3U9S - chains D and J of the 12 polymer chains in the assembly; structure by X-ray diffraction, 3.50 A resolution.

[Chain D (and J)]
Protein: Methylcrotonyl-CoA carboxylase, beta-subunit
From: Pseudomonas aeruginosa
Notes: EC 6.4.1.4; chain J of this document is another copy of the same molecule, construct and numbering; everything in this record applies to it too
Reference sequence: Q9I297 (Q9I297_PSEAE); the author numbering skips numbers that UniProt does not, so the offset changes along the chain: 28-109 = UniProt 1-82; 111-563 = UniProt 83-535
Amino-acid sequence (555 residues; each row starts with the number of its first residue; note: 1 number in that range is skipped by the numbering (no residue carries it; nothing is unmodelled there)):
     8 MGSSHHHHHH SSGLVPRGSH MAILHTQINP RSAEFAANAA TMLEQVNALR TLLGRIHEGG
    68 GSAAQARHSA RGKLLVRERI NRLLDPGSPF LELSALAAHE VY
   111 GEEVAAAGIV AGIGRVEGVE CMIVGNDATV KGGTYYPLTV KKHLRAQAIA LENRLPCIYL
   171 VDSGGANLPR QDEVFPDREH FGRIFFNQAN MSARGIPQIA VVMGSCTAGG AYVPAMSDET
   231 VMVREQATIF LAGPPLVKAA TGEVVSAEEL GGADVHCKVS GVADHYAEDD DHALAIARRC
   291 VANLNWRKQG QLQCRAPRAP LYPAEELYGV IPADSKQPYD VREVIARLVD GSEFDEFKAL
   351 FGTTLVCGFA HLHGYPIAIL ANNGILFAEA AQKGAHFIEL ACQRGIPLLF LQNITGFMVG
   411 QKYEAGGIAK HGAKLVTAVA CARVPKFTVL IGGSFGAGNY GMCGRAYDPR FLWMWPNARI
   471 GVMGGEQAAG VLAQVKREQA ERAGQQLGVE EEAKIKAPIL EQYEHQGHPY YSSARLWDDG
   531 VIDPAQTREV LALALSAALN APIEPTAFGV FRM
Not modelled in the structure: 8-25
Construct notes: expression tag (8-27)
Residues lining bound ligands:
  - coenzyme A (COA), molecule 1: R74, R78, K141, G142, T144, G174, G175, A176, N177, L178, P179, S215, T217, A218, G219, P245
  - coenzyme A (COA), molecule 2: V472, M473, V481, L482, V485, K486, Q489, R492

[How chain D and chain J interact]
Pairs across the interface - 176 pairs, chain D then chain J:
  R78(D) with R492(J)
  K151(D) with D187(J), salt bridge
  L178(D) with A478(J), hydrophobic; Y513(J), hydrogen bond (backbone-side chain)
  P179(D) with L482(J), hydrophobic; Q512(J), hydrogen bond (backbone-side chain)
  Q181(D) with G471(J); V472(J), hydrogen bond (side chain-backbone); Y513(J)
  D182(D) with Q516(J); Y521(J), hydrogen bond; W527(J)
  F185(D) with G446(J); N449(J); Y450(J), hydrogen bond (backbone-side chain); G471(J); V472(J)
  P186(D) with R455(J); W527(J), hydrophobic
  D187(D) with K151(J), salt bridge; R455(J); R525(J); W527(J), hydrogen bond
  R188(D) with R455(J); A456(J); D458(J), salt bridge
  F191(D) with Y450(J), hydrogen bond (backbone-side chain)
  G192(D) with Y450(J); A456(J); Y457(J), hydrogen bond (backbone-side chain)
  R193(D) with A456(J), hydrogen bond (side chain-backbone); D458(J), salt bridge
  F195(D) with Y457(J)
  F196(D) with A430(J); A456(J); Y457(J), hydrophobic
  A199(D) with T427(J); C431(J); G559(J)
  N200(D) with A430(J)
  S202(D) with V560(J), hydrogen bond (side chain-backbone)
  A203(D) with A557(J); F558(J); G559(J)
  Y222(D) with F407(J); G422(J); A423(J); V426(J), hydrophobic; A447(J)
  P224(D) with R562(J)
  A225(D) with A423(J), hydrophobic; R562(J), hydrogen bond (backbone-side chain)
  M226(D) with A423(J), hydrophobic; V426(J), hydrophobic; T427(J)
  S227(D) with R562(J), hydrogen bond (backbone-side chain)
  D228(D) with V560(J)
  T230(D) with R562(J)
  F240(D) with E414(J)
  L241(D) with F407(J), hydrophobic; E414(J), hydrogen bond (backbone-side chain); I418(J), hydrophobic
  A242(D) with V409(J), hydrophobic
  P245(D) with V481(J), hydrophobic
  L246(D) with V409(J), hydrophobic; M473(J), hydrophobic; V481(J)
  V247(D) with V409(J), hydrophobic; G410(J)
  A250(D) with V409(J), hydrophobic
  E253(D) with V409(J); G410(J); Q411(J), hydrogen bond (side chain-backbone)
  V255(D) with Q411(J)
  L260(D) with G410(J); Q411(J); E414(J)
  V265(D) with A415(J), hydrophobic
  H266(D) with E414(J)
  V269(D) with A415(J)
  S270(D) with A415(J); K420(J), hydrogen bond (backbone-side chain)
  G271(D) with K420(J); R562(J)
  V272(D) with A419(J), hydrophobic; K420(J)
  D274(D) with R562(J), salt bridge
  F407(D) with Y222(J)
  V409(D) with A242(J), hydrophobic; V247(J), hydrophobic; A250(J), hydrophobic
  G410(D) with V247(J); E253(J); L260(J)
  Q411(D) with E253(J); V255(J); E259(J); L260(J)
  E414(D) with I239(J); F240(J); L241(J), hydrogen bond (side chain-backbone); L260(J); H266(J), salt bridge
  A415(D) with V265(J), hydrophobic; V269(J); S270(J)
  G417(D) with S270(J)
  I418(D) with L241(J), hydrophobic
  K420(D) with S270(J), hydrogen bond (side chain-backbone); G271(J)
  G422(D) with Y222(J)
  A423(D) with Y222(J); A225(J); M226(J), hydrophobic
  V426(D) with M226(J), hydrophobic
  T427(D) with A199(J); M226(J)
  A430(D) with F196(J); N200(J)
  C431(D) with A199(J)
  G446(D) with F185(J)
  A447(D) with Y222(J)
  N449(D) with F185(J)
  Y450(D) with F185(J), hydrogen bond (side chain-backbone); F191(J), hydrogen bond (side chain-backbone); G192(J)
  R455(D) with P186(J); D187(J); R188(J)
  A456(D) with D187(J); R188(J); R193(J), hydrogen bond (backbone-side chain); F196(J)
  Y457(D) with G192(J), hydrogen bond (side chain-backbone); F195(J); F196(J), hydrophobic
  D458(D) with R188(J), salt bridge; R193(J), salt bridge; F196(J)
  G471(D) with F185(J)
  V472(D) with L178(J), hydrophobic; Q181(J), hydrogen bond (backbone-side chain); F185(J), hydrophobic
  M473(D) with L246(J), hydrophobic
  V481(D) with L178(J), hydrophobic; P245(J), hydrophobic; L246(J)
  Q484(D) with P245(J)
  R492(D) with R74(J); R78(J)
  Q512(D) with P179(J)
  Y513(D) with L178(J), hydrogen bond (side chain-backbone); Q181(J)
  Q516(D) with Q181(J), hydrogen bond; D182(J), hydrogen bond
  Y521(D) with D182(J), hydrogen bond
  R525(D) with D187(J)
  L526(D) with D187(J)
  W527(D) with D182(J); P186(J); D187(J)
  A557(D) with A203(J)
  F558(D) with A203(J)
  G559(D) with A199(J); S202(J); A203(J)
  V560(D) with S202(J), hydrogen bond (backbone-side chain); D228(J)
  R562(D) with P224(J); A225(J), hydrogen bond (side chain-backbone); S227(J), hydrogen bond (side chain-backbone); D228(J); T230(J), hydrogen bond; G271(J); V272(J); D274(J), salt bridge
Also at the interface, not in a pair above, chain D (96 interface residues in all): V184, E189, E229, I239, E259, G416, A419, S444, F445, A478, L482, I509
Also at the interface, not in a pair above, chain J (99 interface residues in all): V184, E229, G261, G416, G417, S444, F445, I470, Q484, E488, I509, L526

[Summary]
96 residues of chain D and 99 residues of chain J are in contact, with 30 hydrogen bonds and 9 salt bridges.
Polar pairs include K151(D)-D187(J), R188(D)-D458(J) and R193(D)-D458(J). Chain D binds coenzyme A.
Chain D and chain J are both Methylcrotonyl-CoA carboxylase, beta-subunit (Pseudomonas aeruginosa); the
structure, Crystal structure of P. aeruginosa 3-methylcrotonyl-CoA carboxylase (MCC) 750 kD holoenzyme, CoA
complex, was determined by X-ray diffraction together with 3U9R and 3U9T from the same study.
